6LDI - chains 1 and G of the 11 polymer chains in the assembly; structure by electron microscopy, 3.69 A resolution.

# Chain 1
Molecule: 50-nt DNA strand
Sequence (50 nucleotides; row label = number of the first residue in the row):
    39 CTTGACCTTCCCCTTGCTGGAAGGTTTATAATGGGAGCTGTCACGGATGC

# Chain G
Name: HTH-type transcriptional regulator CueR
Organism: Escherichia coli (strain K12)
Reference sequence: P0A9G4 (CUER_ECOLI); numbering as in UniProt (aligned over 1-135)
Chain sequence (139 residues; row label = number of the first residue in the row; numbers below 1 keep their minus sign (Gly-3 is residue -3)):
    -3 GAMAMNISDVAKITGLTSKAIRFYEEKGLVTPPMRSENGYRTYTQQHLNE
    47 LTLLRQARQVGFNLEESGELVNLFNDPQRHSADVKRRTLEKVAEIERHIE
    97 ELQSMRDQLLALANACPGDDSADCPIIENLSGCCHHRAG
Disordered / not traced: -3 to 0, 128-135
Construct notes: expression tag (-3 to 0)
What the authors report for this chain:
  - binding site for the 50-nt DNA strand (chain 1): Ser4, Lys15, Arg18, Phe19, Tyr20, Arg31, Tyr36, Arg37, Arg54, Leu60

# Interface between chain 1 and chain G
Pairs across the interface (11; chain 1 residue first):
  DG54(1) - Phe19(G)  base contact
  DG54(1) - Arg54(G)  hydrogen bond to the phosphate
  DG54(1) - Leu60(G)  phosphate contact
  DG54(1) - Glu61(G)  phosphate contact
  DC55(1) - Phe19(G)  base contact
  DC55(1) - Tyr20(G)  hydrogen bond to the phosphate
  DC55(1) - Arg54(G)  salt bridge to the phosphate
  DT56(1) - Thr13(G)  hydrogen bond to the phosphate
  DG57(1) - Lys15(G)  hydrogen bond to the base
  DG58(1) - Lys15(G)  hydrogen bond to the base
  DG62(1) - Tyr36(G)  base contact
Also at the interface, not in a pair above, chain 1 (8 interface residues in all): DT53, DT63
Also at the interface, not in a pair above, chain G (10 interface residues in all): Ala16, Asn59

# In short
8 residues of chain 1 and 10 residues of chain G are in contact; the contacts include 5 hydrogen bonds and 1
salt bridge. Polar contacts include DG57(1)-Lys15(G), DG58(1)-Lys15(G) and DG54(1)-Arg54(G). The paper reports
a binding site for the 50-nt DNA strand (chain 1) at Ser4(G), Lys15(G) and Arg18(G) among others.
Here chain 1 is a 50-nt DNA strand and chain G is HTH-type transcriptional regulator CueR (Escherichia coli
(strain K12)). Entry 6LDI (The cryo-EM structure of E. coli CueR transcription activation complex) was
determined by electron microscopy together with 7C17 from the same study.
